3RBC - chains P and W of the 24 polymer chains in the assembly; structure by X-ray diffraction, 2.70 A resolution.

Chain P (and W):
Protein: Ferritin, middle subunit
Source organism: Rana catesbeiana
Notes: EC 1.16.3.1; chain W of this document is another copy of the same molecule, construct and numbering; everything in this record applies to it too
Reference sequence: P07798 (FRI2_RANCA); residues 0-175 here correspond to UniProt positions 1-176 (UniProt number = residue number + 1)
Sequence (176 residues; each row starts with the number of its first residue; numbering starts at 0):
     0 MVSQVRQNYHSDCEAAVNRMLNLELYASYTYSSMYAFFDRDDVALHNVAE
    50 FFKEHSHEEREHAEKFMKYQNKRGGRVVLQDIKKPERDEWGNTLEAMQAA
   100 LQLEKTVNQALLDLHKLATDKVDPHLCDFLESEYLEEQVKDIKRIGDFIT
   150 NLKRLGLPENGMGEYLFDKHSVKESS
Disordered / not traced: 0, 173-175 (chain W: 173-175)
Ion coordination: Fe ion site 1: Glu-23, Glu-58; Fe ion site 2: Glu-58, Glu-103
UniProt features mapped onto this chain:
  - binding site (Fe cation): Glu-23, Glu-58, His-61, Glu-103, Gln-137, Asp-140

Chain P / chain W interface:
Contacting residue pairs (30; chain P residue first):
  Lys-142(P) with Asp-38(W), hydrogen bond (side chain-backbone); Arg-39(W); Asp-40(W)
  Gly-145(P) with Asp-40(W)
  Asp-146(P) with Asp-40(W); Ala-43(W)
  Thr-149(P) with Asp-40(W), hydrogen bond (side chain-backbone); Asp-41(W); Val-42(W)
  Asn-150(P) with Ala-43(W), hydrogen bond (side chain-backbone); Leu-44(W); Tyr-164(W)
  Arg-153(P) with Val-42(W), hydrogen bond (side chain-backbone); Ala-43(W), hydrogen bond (side chain-backbone); Leu-44(W); Gly-160(W); Met-161(W), hydrogen bond (backbone-backbone); Glu-163(W), salt bridge
  Leu-154(P) with Met-161(W), hydrophobic; Tyr-164(W), hydrophobic
  Asn-159(P) with Met-161(W)
  Met-161(P) with Met-161(W), hydrophobic
  Gly-162(P) with Met-161(W)
  Leu-165(P) with Met-161(W), hydrophobic; Tyr-164(W)
  Phe-166(P) with Tyr-164(W)
  His-169(P) with Tyr-164(W); Lys-168(W); His-169(W)
  Ser-170(P) with Tyr-164(W), hydrogen bond
Also at the interface, not in a pair above, chain W (14 interface residues in all): Leu-165

Overview:
Chain P and chain W each contribute 14 residues to their interface; the contacts include 7 hydrogen bonds and
1 salt bridge. Among the polar pairs are Arg-153(P)/Glu-163(W), Lys-142(P)/Asp-38(W) and Thr-149(P)/Asp-40(W).
From UniProt: 6 Fe cation-binding residues on chain P.
Chain P and chain W are both Ferritin, middle subunit (Rana catesbeiana); the structure, Bullfrog M ferritin
with iron(III) bound to the ferroxidase site, was determined by X-ray diffraction (same publication as 4DAS,
3RGD and 3RE7).
